PDB entry 6LC1 | X-ray diffraction, 3.12 A resolution | chains I and J of the 4 polymer chains in the assembly

== Chain I ==
Molecule: 26-nt DNA strand
From: Homo sapiens
Sequence (26 nucleotides; row label = number of the first residue in the row):
     1 AGTGATATTTACCTCCAAATGCCAGG

== Chain J ==
Molecule: Nuclear receptor subfamily 4 group A member 1
From: Homo sapiens
Reference sequence: P22736 (NR4A1_HUMAN); residues 265-351 here = UniProt positions 265-351
Sequence (87 residues; row label = number of the first residue in the row):
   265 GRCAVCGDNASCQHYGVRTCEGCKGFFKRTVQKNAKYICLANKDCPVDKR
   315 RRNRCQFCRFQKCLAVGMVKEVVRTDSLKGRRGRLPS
Not modelled in the structure: 351
Metal / ion sites: Zn2+ site 1: Cys267, Cys270, Cys284, Cys287; Zn2+ site 2: Cys303, Cys309, Cys319, Cys322

== How chain I and chain J interact ==
Pairs across the interface - 19 pairs, chain I then chain J:
  DA18(I) - Cys276(J)  phosphate contact
  DA18(I) - Gln277(J)  hydrogen bond to the phosphate
  DA19(I) - Gln277(J)  phosphate contact
  DA19(I) - His278(J)  salt bridge to the phosphate
  DA19(I) - Tyr279(J)  hydrogen bond to the phosphate
  DA19(I) - Val336(J)  phosphate contact
  DA19(I) - Arg338(J)  sugar contact
  DA19(I) - Gly347(J)  hydrogen bond to the base
  DT20(I) - Tyr279(J)  hydrogen bond to the phosphate
  DT20(I) - Lys288(J)  base contact
  DT20(I) - Lys292(J)  phosphate contact
  DT20(I) - Val337(J)  phosphate contact
  DT20(I) - Arg338(J)  hydrogen bond to the phosphate
  DT20(I) - Gly344(J)  phosphate contact
  DT20(I) - Arg346(J)  hydrogen bond to the base
  DG21(I) - Lys292(J)  base contact
  DG21(I) - Gln296(J)  hydrogen bond to the phosphate
  DG21(I) - Lys343(J)  phosphate contact
  DG21(I) - Arg346(J)  hydrogen bond to the sugar
Interface residues without a listed pair, chain I (5 interface residues in all): DA17
Interface residues without a listed pair, chain J (16 interface residues in all): Arg345, Arg348

== Summary ==
The interface between chain I and chain J involves 5 residues on one side and 16 on the other; the contacts
include 8 hydrogen bonds and 1 salt bridge. Polar contacts include DA19(I)-Gly347(J), DT20(I)-Arg346(J) and
DG21(I)-Arg346(J).
Here chain I is a 26-nt DNA strand and chain J is Nuclear receptor subfamily 4 group A member 1, both from
Homo sapiens. Entry 6LC1 (Structural basis of NR4A1 bound to the human pituitary proopiomelanocortin gene
promoter) was determined by X-ray diffraction.
